Entry 5CJX (X-ray diffraction, 3.58 A resolution); this record covers chains B and L of the 12 polymer chains in the assembly.

[Chain B]
Name: BG505 Env gp41
Source organism: Human immunodeficiency virus 1
Reference sequence: Q2N0S6 (Q2N0S6_9HIV1); residues 512-664 here correspond to UniProt positions 509-661 (UniProt number = residue number - 3)
Sequence (153 residues; numbered 512 to 664; the number before each row is that of its first residue):
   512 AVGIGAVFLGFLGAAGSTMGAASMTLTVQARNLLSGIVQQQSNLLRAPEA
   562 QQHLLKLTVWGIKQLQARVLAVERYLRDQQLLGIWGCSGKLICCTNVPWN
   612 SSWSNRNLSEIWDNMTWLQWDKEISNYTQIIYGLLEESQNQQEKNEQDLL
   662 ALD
Disordered / not traced: 512-518, 547-568
Differences from the reference sequence: engineered mutation Pro-559 (Ile556 in Q2N0S6), Cys-605 (Thr602 in Q2N0S6)
Glycans and other covalent adducts: N-acetylglucosamine (NAG) linked to Asn-611; glycan linked to Asn-637
From the paper describing this entry:
  - post-translational modification sites: Asn-611, Asn-637

[Chain L]
Name: 8ANC195 G52K5 light chain
Source organism: Homo sapiens
Sequence (215 residues; each row starts with the number of its first residue):
     1 DIQMTQSPSTLSASTGDTVRISCRASQSIT
   30A G
    31 NWVAWYQQRPGKAPRLLIYRGAALLGGVPSRFRGSAAGTDFTLTIGNLQA
    81 EDFGTFYCQQYDTYPGTFGQGTKVEVKRTVAAPSVFIFPPSDEQLKSGTA
   131 SVVCLLNNFYPREAKVQWKVDNALQSGNSQESVTEQDSKDSTYSLSSTLT
   181 LSKADYEKHKVYACEVTHQGLSSPVTKSFNRGEC
Disordered / not traced: 214
Cystine bridges: Cys-23/Cys-88, Cys-134/Cys-194

[How chain B and chain L interact]
Pairs across the interface (12):
  Ser-613(B) / Thr-30(L)  hydrogen bond (backbone-side chain)
  Trp-614(B) / Thr-30(L)
  Ser-615(B) / Thr-30(L)  hydrogen bond (backbone-side chain)
  Asn-616(B) / Ser-28(L)
  Lys-633(B) / Arg-50(L)  hydrogen bond (backbone-side chain)
  Glu-634(B) / Gly-30A(L)
  Glu-634(B) / Trp-32(L)
  Glu-634(B) / Arg-50(L)
  Ser-636(B) / Arg-50(L)  hydrogen bond
  Asn-637(B) / Asn-31(L)
  Tyr-638(B) / Thr-30(L)  hydrogen bond (side chain-backbone)
  Tyr-638(B) / Asn-31(L)  hydrogen bond
Other interface residues (no listed pair), chain B (10 interface residues in all): Ser-612
From the paper, about this interface:
  - specific contacts: Ser-615(B)/Thr-30(L) (hydrogen bond), Thr-30(L)/Tyr-638(B) (backbone contact)
  - interface residues, chain B: Ser-613(B)

[In short]
10 residues of chain B and 6 residues of chain L are in contact; the contacts include 6 hydrogen bonds. Polar
contacts include Ser-613(B)/Thr-30(L), Ser-615(B)/Thr-30(L) and Lys-633(B)/Arg-50(L). The authors report a
hydrogen bond between Ser-615(B) and Thr-30(L); a backbone contact between Thr-30(L) and Tyr-638(B). From the
paper: the interface residue Ser-613(B); modification sites Asn-611(B) and Asn-637(B).
Here chain B is BG505 Env gp41 (Human immunodeficiency virus 1) and chain L is 8ANC195 G52K5 light chain (Homo
sapiens). Entry 5CJX (Crystal structure of 8ANC195 Fab in complex with BG505 SOSIP.664 HIV-1 Env trimer) was
determined by X-ray diffraction.
